4DXO - chain A; structure by X-ray diffraction, 2.50 A resolution.

# Chain A
Molecule: Lea X(6) gfp-like proteins
Organism: Synthetic Construct
Amino-acid sequence (228 residues; each row starts with the number of its first residue; note: 2 numbers in that range are skipped by the numbering (no residue carries them; nothing is unmodelled there)):
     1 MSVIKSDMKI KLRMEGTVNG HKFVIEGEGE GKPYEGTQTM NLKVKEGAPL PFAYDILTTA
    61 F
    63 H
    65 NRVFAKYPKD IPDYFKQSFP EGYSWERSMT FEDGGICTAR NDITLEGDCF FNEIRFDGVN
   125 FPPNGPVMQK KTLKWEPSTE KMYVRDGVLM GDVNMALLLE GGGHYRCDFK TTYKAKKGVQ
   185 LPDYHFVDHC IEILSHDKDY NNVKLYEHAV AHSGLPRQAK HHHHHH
Not modelled in the structure: 1-3, 219-230
Covalently attached groups: covalent link Phe61-His63; covalent link His63-Asn65
Modified residues: His63 (2-[1-amino-2-(1H-imidazol-5-yl)ethyl]-1-(carboxymethyl)-4-[(4-oxocyclohexa-2,5-dien-1-ylidene)methyl]-1H-imidazol-5-olate; CR8)
What the authors report for this chain:
  - conformationally variable residues (order/disorder transition): Pro220 to His225
  - catalytic residues: Glu211

# In short
The paper reports the catalytic residue Glu211; conformational variability at Pro220.
Chain A is Lea X(6) gfp-like proteins (Synthetic Construct); the structure, Crystal Structure of a
reconstructed Kaede-type Red Fluorescent Protein, LEA X(6), was determined by X-ray diffraction (same
publication as 4DXI, 4DXM and 4DXP).
